Entry 5UI8 (X-ray diffraction, 3.76 A resolution); this record covers chains G and H of the 6 polymer chains in the assembly.

Chain G (and H):
Molecule: DNA-directed RNA polymerase subunit alpha
From: Escherichia coli O157:H7
Notes: EC 2.7.7.6; chain H of this document is another copy of the same molecule, construct and numbering; everything in this record applies to it too
UniProt: P0A7Z6 (RPOA_ECO57); numbering as in UniProt (aligned over 1-329)
Chain sequence (329 residues; numbered 1 to 329; the number before each row is that of its first residue):
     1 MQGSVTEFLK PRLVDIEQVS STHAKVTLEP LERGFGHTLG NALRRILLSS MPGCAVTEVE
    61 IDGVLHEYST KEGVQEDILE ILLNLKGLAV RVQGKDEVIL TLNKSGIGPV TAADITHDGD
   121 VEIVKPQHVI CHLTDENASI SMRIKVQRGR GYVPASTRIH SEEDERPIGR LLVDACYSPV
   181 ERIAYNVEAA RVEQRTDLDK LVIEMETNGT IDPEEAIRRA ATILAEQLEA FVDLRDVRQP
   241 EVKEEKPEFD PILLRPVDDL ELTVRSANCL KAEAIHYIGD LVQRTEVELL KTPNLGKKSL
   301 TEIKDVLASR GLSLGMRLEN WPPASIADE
Unresolved in the structure: 1-5, 235-247, 328-329 (chain H: 1-5, 159-172, 235-329)

Chain G / chain H interface:
Residue-residue contacts - 61 pairs, chain G then chain H:
  L9(G) - Q227(H)
  K10(G) - E226(H)  salt bridge
  K10(G) - E229(H)  salt bridge
  P11(G) - Q227(H)
  P11(G) - A230(H)
  R12(G) - A230(H)
  R12(G) - F231(H)
  L13(G) - F231(H)
  L28(G) - F231(H)  hydrophobic
  G34(G) - R45(H)  hydrogen bond (backbone-side chain)
  F35(G) - I46(H)  hydrophobic
  F35(G) - S50(H)
  F35(G) - Q227(H)
  H37(G) - R45(H)
  T38(G) - A42(H)
  T38(G) - R45(H)  hydrogen bond
  T38(G) - I46(H)
  L39(G) - Q227(H)
  L39(G) - L228(H)  hydrophobic
  N41(G) - N41(H)
  A42(G) - T38(H)
  R45(G) - G34(H)  hydrogen bond (side chain-backbone)
  R45(G) - H37(H)  hydrogen bond (side chain-backbone)
  R45(G) - T38(H)
  I46(G) - F35(H)  hydrophobic
  I46(G) - T38(H)
  S49(G) - F35(H)
  S50(G) - F8(H)
  S50(G) - F35(H)
  R150(G) - E7(H)  hydrogen bond (side chain-backbone)
  R150(G) - F8(H)
  R150(G) - E32(H)  salt bridge
  R218(G) - F231(H)  hydrogen bond (side chain-backbone)
  R218(G) - V232(H)
  R218(G) - D233(H)
  A221(G) - L228(H)
  T222(G) - V232(H)
  I223(G) - F8(H)  hydrophobic
  I223(G) - F35(H)  hydrophobic
  L224(G) - L224(H)  hydrophobic
  L224(G) - L228(H)  hydrophobic
  A225(G) - L228(H)
  Q227(G) - L9(H)  hydrogen bond (side chain-backbone)
  Q227(G) - P11(H)
  Q227(G) - L31(H)
  Q227(G) - F35(H)
  Q227(G) - L39(H)
  L228(G) - L39(H)  hydrophobic
  L228(G) - A221(H)
  L228(G) - L224(H)  hydrophobic
  E229(G) - K10(H)  salt bridge
  A230(G) - P11(H)
  F231(G) - L28(H)  hydrophobic
  F231(G) - L43(H)  hydrophobic
  F231(G) - I217(H)  hydrophobic
  F231(G) - A221(H)  hydrophobic
  V232(G) - R218(H)  hydrogen bond (backbone-side chain)
  V232(G) - T222(H)
  D233(G) - R218(H)
  L234(G) - L13(H)  hydrophobic
  L234(G) - R218(H)
Other interface residues (no listed pair), chain G (35 interface residues in all): P52, Y152, E226
Other interface residues (no listed pair), chain H (38 interface residues in all): T6, R33, E214, I223, A225

Overview:
35 residues of chain G face 38 of chain H across their interface; the contacts include 8 hydrogen bonds and 4
salt bridges. Polar pairs include K10(G)-E226(H), K10(G)-E229(H) and R150(G)-E32(H).
Chain G and chain H are both DNA-directed RNA polymerase subunit alpha (Escherichia coli O157:H7); the
structure, structure of sigmaN-holoenzyme, was determined by X-ray diffraction together with 5UI5 from the
same study.
